PDB entry 9C7T | electron microscopy, 2.70 A resolution | chains B and D of the 4 polymer chains in the assembly

[Chain B]
Name: Serine/threonine-protein phosphatase 2A 55 kDa regulatory subunit B alpha isoform
Organism: Homo sapiens
UniProtKB: P63151 (2ABA_HUMAN); numbering as in UniProt (aligned over 2-447)
Chain sequence (451 residues; row label = number of the first residue in the row; numbers below 1 keep their minus sign (Gly-3 is residue -3)):
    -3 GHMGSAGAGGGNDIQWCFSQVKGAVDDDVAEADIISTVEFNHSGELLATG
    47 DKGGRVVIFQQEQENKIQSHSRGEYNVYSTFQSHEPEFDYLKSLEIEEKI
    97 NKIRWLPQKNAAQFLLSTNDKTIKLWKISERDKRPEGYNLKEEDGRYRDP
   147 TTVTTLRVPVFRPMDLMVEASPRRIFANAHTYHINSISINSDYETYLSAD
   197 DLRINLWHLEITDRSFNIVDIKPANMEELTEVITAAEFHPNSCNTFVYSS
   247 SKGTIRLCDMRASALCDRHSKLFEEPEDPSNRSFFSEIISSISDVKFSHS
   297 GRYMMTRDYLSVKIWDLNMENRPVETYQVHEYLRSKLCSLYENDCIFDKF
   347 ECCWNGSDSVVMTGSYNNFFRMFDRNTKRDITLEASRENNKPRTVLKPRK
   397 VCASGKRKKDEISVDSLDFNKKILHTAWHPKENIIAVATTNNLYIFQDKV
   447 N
Not modelled in the structure: -3 to 7, 61-65, 400-402, 447
Differences from the reference sequence: expression tag (-3 to 1)
UniProt features mapped onto this chain:
  - modified residue: Ala2 (N-acetylalanine)

[Chain D]
Name: Eyes absent homolog 3
Organism: Homo sapiens
Notes: EC 3.1.3.48
UniProtKB: Q99504 (EYA3_HUMAN); residue numbers follow UniProt; this construct covers 62-108
Chain sequence (52 residues; numbered 59 to 110; the number before each row is that of its first residue):
    59 GHMRSSNDYTSQMYSAKPYAHILSVPVSETAYPGQTQYQTLQQTQPYAVY
   109 EE
Not modelled in the structure: 59-71, 85-110
Differences from the reference sequence: expression tag (59-61, 109-110)
From the paper describing this entry:
  - mutagenesis - H79R: unchanged binding to PP2A:B55

[How chain B and chain D interact]
Residue-residue contacts (19; chain B residue first):
  Lys88(B) - Pro84(D)
  Tyr178(B) - Ile80(D)  hydrophobic
  His179(B) - His79(D)
  Asp197(B) - His79(D)  salt bridge
  Asp197(B) - Ile80(D)
  Leu198(B) - Ile80(D)  hydrophobic
  Met222(B) - Ile80(D)  hydrophobic
  Leu225(B) - Tyr77(D)  hydrophobic
  Leu225(B) - Ile80(D)  hydrophobic
  Leu225(B) - Leu81(D)  hydrophobic
  Thr226(B) - Tyr77(D)
  Ser247(B) - Tyr72(D)
  Ser247(B) - Tyr77(D)  hydrogen bond
  Glu283(B) - Tyr72(D)  hydrogen bond (side chain-backbone)
  Ile284(B) - Tyr72(D)  hydrophobic
  Ser287(B) - Tyr72(D)
  Tyr337(B) - Lys75(D)  hydrogen bond
  Phe343(B) - Lys75(D)
  Phe343(B) - Pro76(D)
Also at the interface, not in a pair above, chain B (15 interface residues in all): Val228
The authors on this interface:
  - specific contacts: His179(B)-His79(D) (pi stacking), Asp197(B)-His79(D)
  - interface residues, chain D: Tyr72(D), Lys75(D), Tyr77(D), Ile80(D), Leu81(D)

[Summary]
15 residues of chain B face 8 of chain D across their interface; the contacts include 3 hydrogen bonds and 1
salt bridge. Polar pairs include Asp197(B)-His79(D), Ser247(B)-Tyr77(D) and Glu283(B)-Tyr72(D). The paper
describes pi stacking between His179(B) and His79(D); a contact between Asp197(B) and His79(D). From the
paper: H79R of chain D leaves binding to PP2A:B55 unchanged; interface residues Tyr72(D), Lys75(D) and
Tyr77(D) among others.
Here chain B is Serine/threonine-protein phosphatase 2A 55 kDa regulatory subunit B alpha isoform and chain D
is Eyes absent homolog 3, both from Homo sapiens. Entry 9C7T (PP2A:B55-Eya3 substrate complex) was determined
by electron microscopy, deposited together with 9C6B.
